Entry 3H9K (X-ray diffraction, 2.65 A resolution); this record covers chains A and B.

# Chain A (and B)
Name: Thymidylate synthase
Organism: Homo sapiens
Notes: EC 2.1.1.45; chain B of this document is another copy of the same molecule, construct and numbering; everything in this record applies to it too
UniProt: P04818 (TYSY_HUMAN); residue numbers follow UniProt; this construct covers 1-313
Amino-acid sequence (313 residues; numbered 1 to 313; the number before each row is that of its first residue):
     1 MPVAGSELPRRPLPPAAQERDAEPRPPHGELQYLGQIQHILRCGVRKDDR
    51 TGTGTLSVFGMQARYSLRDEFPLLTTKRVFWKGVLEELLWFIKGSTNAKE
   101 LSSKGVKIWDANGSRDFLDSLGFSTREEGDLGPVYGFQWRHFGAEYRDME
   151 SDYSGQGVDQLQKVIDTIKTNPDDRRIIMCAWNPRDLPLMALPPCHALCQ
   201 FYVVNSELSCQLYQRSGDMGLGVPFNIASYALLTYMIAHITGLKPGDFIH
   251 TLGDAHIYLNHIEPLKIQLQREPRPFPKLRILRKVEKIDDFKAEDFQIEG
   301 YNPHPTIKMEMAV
Disordered / not traced: 1-25, 307-313
Construct notes: engineered mutation K163 (Arg in P04818)
Ligand contacts: 5-fluoro-2'-deoxyuridine-5'-monophosphate (UFP): R50, C195, H196, Q214, R215, S216, G217, D218, G222, F225, N226, H256
Curated features (UniProtKB/Swiss-Prot):
  - active site: C195 (Nucleophile)
  - binding site (dUMP): R50, R175, R176, C195, H196, R215 to D218, N226, H256 to Y258
  - binding site ((6R)-5,10-methylene-5,6,7,8-tetrahydrofolate): D218, A312
  - modified residue: S114 (Phosphoserine)
  - cross-link (Glycyl lysine isopeptide (Lys-Gly)): K287 (interchain with G-Cter in SUMO2), K292 (interchain with G-Cter in SUMO2), K308 (interchain with G-Cter in SUMO2)
  - natural variant: E87 (E87K: In DKCD; uncertain significance), R115 to V313 (deletion: In DKCD), Q160 (Q160H: In DKCD; uncertain significance), R271 to V313 (deletion: In DKCD)
Reported in the primary citation:
  - catalytic residues: C195
  - conformationally variable residues (loop rearrangement, order/disorder transition): K107 to E128, A181 to A197
  - binding site for 5-fluoro-2'-deoxyuridine-5'-monophosphate: Q214, R215, S216

# How chain A and chain B interact
Contacting residue pairs (94; chain A residue first):
  V45(A) - V204(B)  hydrophobic
  R46(A) - V204(B)
  K47(A) - D173(B)  hydrogen bond (side chain-backbone)
  K47(A) - R175(B)
  K47(A) - Y202(B)
  K47(A) - V203(B)
  D48(A) - D173(B)
  D49(A) - R175(B)
  R50(A) - D174(B)  salt bridge
  R50(A) - R176(B)
  S57(A) - Y202(B)  hydrogen bond
  V58(A) - Y202(B)
  F59(A) - R64(B)  hydrogen bond (backbone-side chain)
  F59(A) - Q200(B)
  F59(A) - Y202(B)  hydrophobic
  F59(A) - S209(B)
  F59(A) - C210(B)
  F59(A) - Q211(B)
  F59(A) - I249(B)
  G60(A) - Q62(B)
  G60(A) - R64(B)  hydrogen bond (backbone-side chain)
  M61(A) - Q62(B)  hydrogen bond (backbone-side chain)
  Q62(A) - G60(B)
  Q62(A) - M61(B)  hydrogen bond (side chain-backbone)
  Q62(A) - Q62(B)  hydrogen bond (side chain-backbone)
  Q62(A) - T251(B)
  R64(A) - F59(B)  hydrogen bond (side chain-backbone)
  R64(A) - G60(B)  hydrogen bond (side chain-backbone)
  F142(A) - N183(B)
  F142(A) - P184(B)
  G143(A) - R185(B)
  Q160(A) - P184(B)
  D173(A) - K47(B)  hydrogen bond (backbone-side chain)
  D173(A) - D48(B)
  R175(A) - D49(B)
  R175(A) - R215(B)  hydrogen bond (backbone-side chain)
  R175(A) - S216(B)
  R175(A) - D254(B)
  R175(A) - H256(B)  hydrogen bond
  R175(A) - Y258(B)
  R176(A) - R50(B)
  R176(A) - W182(B)
  R176(A) - P193(B)
  I178(A) - W182(B)
  I178(A) - R215(B)
  C180(A) - C180(B)  hydrophobic
  C180(A) - W182(B)
  W182(A) - R176(B)
  W182(A) - C180(B)
  N183(A) - F142(B)
  P184(A) - F142(B)
  P184(A) - Q160(B)
  P193(A) - R176(B)
  A197(A) - L198(B)  hydrophobic
  L198(A) - A197(B)  hydrophobic
  L198(A) - L198(B)  hydrophobic
  L198(A) - Y213(B)  hydrophobic
  Q200(A) - F59(B)
  Q200(A) - Y213(B)  hydrogen bond
  Q200(A) - R215(B)  hydrogen bond (side chain-backbone)
  Q200(A) - G253(B)
  Y202(A) - K47(B)
  Y202(A) - S57(B)  hydrogen bond
  Y202(A) - F59(B)  hydrophobic
  Y202(A) - D254(B)
  V203(A) - K47(B)
  V204(A) - V45(B)  hydrophobic
  V204(A) - R46(B)
  N205(A) - V45(B)
  S209(A) - F59(B)
  C210(A) - F59(B)
  Q211(A) - F59(B)
  Q211(A) - G60(B)
  Q211(A) - Y213(B)  hydrogen bond
  Q211(A) - T251(B)
  Q211(A) - L252(B)  hydrogen bond (side chain-backbone)
  Q211(A) - G253(B)
  Y213(A) - Q200(B)  hydrogen bond
  Y213(A) - Q211(B)  hydrogen bond
  R215(A) - R175(B)  hydrogen bond (side chain-backbone)
  R215(A) - R176(B)
  R215(A) - I178(B)
  R215(A) - Q200(B)  hydrogen bond (backbone-side chain)
  S216(A) - R175(B)
  I249(A) - F59(B)
  T251(A) - Q62(B)
  T251(A) - Q211(B)
  T251(A) - T251(B)
  L252(A) - Q211(B)
  G253(A) - Q200(B)
  G253(A) - Q211(B)
  D254(A) - R175(B)
  D254(A) - Y202(B)
  H256(A) - R175(B)  hydrogen bond
Other interface residues (no listed pair), chain A (51 interface residues in all): T55, V158, K163, D174, R185, L187, F201
Other interface residues (no listed pair), chain B (51 interface residues in all): V58, V158, K163, L187, F201, N205, Q214

# In short
Chain A and chain B each contribute 51 residues to their interface; the contacts include 22 hydrogen bonds and
1 salt bridge. Polar pairs include R50(A)-D174(B), K47(A)-D173(B) and S57(A)-Y202(B). Chain A binds
5-fluoro-2'-deoxyuridine-5'-monophosphate. From the paper: the catalytic residue C195(A); a binding site for
5-fluoro-2'-deoxyuridine-5'-monophosphate at Q214(A), R215(A) and S216(A).
Chain A and chain B are both Thymidylate synthase (Homo sapiens); the structure, Structures of Thymidylate
Synthase R163K with Substrates and Inhibitors Show Subunit Asymmetry, was determined by X-ray diffraction,
deposited together with 3OB7 and 3HB8.
